Entry 3ALT (X-ray diffraction, 2.50 A resolution); this record covers chains A and C of the 4 polymer chains in the assembly.

[Chain A (and C)]
Name: Lectin CEL-IV, C-type
Source organism: Cucumaria echinata
Notes: chain C of this document is another copy of the same molecule, construct and numbering; everything in this record applies to it too
Reference sequence: Q7M4F9 (Q7M4F9_CUCEC); residue numbers follow UniProt; this construct covers 1-157
Sequence (157 residues; each row starts with the number of its first residue):
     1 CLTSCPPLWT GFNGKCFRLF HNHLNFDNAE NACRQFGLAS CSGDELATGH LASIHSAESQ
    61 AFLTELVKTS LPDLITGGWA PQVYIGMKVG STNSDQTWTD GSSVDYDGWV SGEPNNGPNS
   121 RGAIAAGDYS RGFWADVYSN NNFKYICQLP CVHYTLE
Not modelled in the structure: 1
Cystine bridges: C5-C16, C33-C147
Metal / ion sites: Ca2+: E113, N115, N116, D136 (together with alpha-D-galactopyranose)
What the authors report for this chain:
  - Ca2+ coordination: E113, N115, N116, D136
  - binding site for alpha-D-galactopyranose: W79, Q82, E113, N115
  - binding site for alpha-D-glucopyranose: W79
  - mutagenesis - W79H: decreased binding to GalNAc-Cellulofine

[How chain A and chain C interact]
Pairs across the interface (48):
  S4(A) with S4(C)
  P6(A) with Y154(C), hydrophobic; L156(C), hydrophobic
  Q35(A) with T155(C); E157(C)
  F36(A) with T155(C); L156(C), hydrophobic
  G37(A) with Y154(C); T155(C), hydrogen bond (backbone-backbone)
  L38(A) with V152(C), hydrophobic; H153(C); T155(C)
  A39(A) with V152(C); H153(C), hydrogen bond (backbone-backbone)
  S40(A) with C151(C)
  C41(A) with C151(C), disulfide; V152(C), hydrogen bond (side chain-backbone)
  S42(A) with D100(C), hydrogen bond (side chain-backbone); G101(C); S102(C)
  L46(A) with L46(C); V152(C), hydrophobic
  L149(A) with Y154(C), hydrophobic
  P150(A) with Y154(C)
  C151(A) with S40(C); C41(C), disulfide
  V152(A) with L38(C), hydrophobic; A39(C); C41(C), hydrogen bond (backbone-side chain); L46(C), hydrophobic
  H153(A) with L38(C); A39(C), hydrogen bond (backbone-backbone); S40(C); C41(C)
  Y154(A) with P6(C), hydrophobic; G37(C); L38(C), hydrophobic; L149(C), hydrophobic; P150(C)
  T155(A) with F36(C); G37(C), hydrogen bond (backbone-backbone); L38(C); E45(C)
  L156(A) with P6(C), hydrophobic; W9(C); F36(C), hydrophobic
  E157(A) with Q35(C); F36(C)
Also at the interface, not in a pair above, chain A (25 interface residues in all): W9, C16, E45, D100, S102
Also at the interface, not in a pair above, chain C (27 interface residues in all): C16, S42, A47
Disulfides between the chains: C41(A)-C151(C), C151(A)-C41(C)

[In short]
25 residues of chain A face 27 of chain C across their interface; the contacts include 2 disulfide bonds and 7
hydrogen bonds. Polar contacts include C41(A)-V152(C), S42(A)-D100(C) and G37(A)-T155(C). The paper reports a
binding site for alpha-D-galactopyranose at W79(A), Q82(A) and E113(A) among others; W79H of chain A reduces
binding to GalNAc-Cellulofine.
Chain A and chain C are both Lectin CEL-IV, C-type (Cucumaria echinata); the structure, Crystal structure of
CEL-IV complexed with Melibiose, was determined by X-ray diffraction (same publication as 3ALS and 3ALU).
